PDB entry 7QPX | X-ray diffraction, 2.05 A resolution | chains A and B of the 3 polymer chains in the assembly

Chain A (and B):
Molecule: Resistance protein Pikp-1
Source organism: Oryza sativa Japonica Group
Notes: chain B of this document is another copy of the same molecule, construct and numbering; everything in this record applies to it too
Reference sequence: E9KPB5 (E9KPB5_ORYSJ); residues 186-263 here = UniProt positions 186-263
Sequence (80 residues; numbered 184 to 263; the number before each row is that of its first residue):
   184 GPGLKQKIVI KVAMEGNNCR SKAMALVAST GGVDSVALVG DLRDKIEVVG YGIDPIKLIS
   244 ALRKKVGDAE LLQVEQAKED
Disordered / not traced: 184-186, 198, 260-263 (chain B: 184-186, 198-200, 263)
Differences from the reference sequence: expression tag (184-185); engineered mutation E258 (Ser in E9KPB5), K261 (Asn in E9KPB5), E262 (Lys in E9KPB5)
From the paper describing this entry:
  - mutagenesis - S258E/N261K/K262E: increased signaling with AVR-Pik protein
  - mutagenesis - D224A/N261K/K262E, D224K/N261K/K262E: unchanged signaling in response to AVR-PikC
  - mutagenesis - D224K/N261K/K262E: decreased signaling in response to AVR-PikD
  - mutagenesis - D224A/N261K/K262E: decreased signaling

How chain A and chain B interact:
Residue-residue contacts (25):
  S204(A) with S212(B), hydrogen bond (side chain-backbone)
  M207(A) with A211(B); V216(B), hydrophobic; D217(B)
  A208(A) with A208(B)
  A211(A) with M207(B); A211(B), hydrophobic
  S212(A) with S204(B), hydrogen bond (backbone-side chain); A208(B)
  V216(A) with L221(B)
  D217(A) with M207(B); A220(B); L221(B), hydrogen bond (backbone-backbone); R226(B), salt bridge
  S218(A) with V219(B); A220(B)
  V219(A) with S218(B); V219(B), hydrogen bond (backbone-backbone)
  A220(A) with D217(B); S218(B)
  L221(A) with V216(B); D217(B), hydrogen bond (backbone-backbone)
  R226(A) with V216(B), hydrogen bond (side chain-backbone); D217(B), salt bridge
  Y234(A) with R226(B)
Interface residues without a listed pair, chain B (13 interface residues in all): T213

In short:
The chain A/chain B interface involves 13 residues from each chain, with 6 hydrogen bonds and 2 salt bridges.
Among the polar pairs are D217(A)-R226(B), S204(A)-S212(B) and R226(A)-V216(B). From the paper:
S258E/N261K/K262E of chain A increase signaling with AVR-Pik protein; D224K/N261K/K262E of chain A reduce
signaling in response to AVR-PikD.
Both chains are Resistance protein Pikp-1 (Oryza sativa Japonica Group). Entry 7QPX (Complex of rice blast
(Magnaporthe oryzae) effector protein AVR-PikC with an engineered HMA domain of Pikp-1 ...) was determined by
X-ray diffraction (same publication as 7QZD).
